PDB entry 1UGY | X-ray diffraction, 2.40 A resolution | chains B and E of the 8 polymer chains in the assembly

# Chain B
Protein: Agglutinin beta-3 chain
Organism: Artocarpus integer
UniProtKB: P18673 (LEC3_ARTIN); residues 1-20 here = UniProt positions 1-20
Amino-acid sequence (20 residues; each row starts with the number of its first residue):
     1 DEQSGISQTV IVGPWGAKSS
Not modelled in the structure: 1-2, 19-20
Construct notes: conflict Ser19 (Val in P18673)

# Chain E
Protein: Agglutinin alpha chain
Organism: Artocarpus integer
UniProtKB: P18670 (LECA_ARTIN); numbering as in UniProt (aligned over 1-133)
Amino-acid sequence (133 residues; row label = number of the first residue in the row):
     1 GKAFDDGAFT GIREINLSYN KETAIGDFQV VYDLNGSPYV GQNHKSFITG FTPVKISLDF
    61 PSEYIMEVSG YTGNVSGYVV VRSLTFKTNK KTYGPYGVTS GTPFNLPIEN GLIVGFKGSI
   121 GYWLDYFSMY LSL
Curated features (UniProtKB/Swiss-Prot):
  - region: Val68 to Asn89 (IgA-binding)
  - glycosylation (N-linked (GlcNAc...) asparagine): Asn43, Asn74

# How chain B and chain E interact
Pairs across the interface (16; chain B residue first):
  Gln3(B) - Tyr64(E)
  Ser4(B) - Pro61(E)
  Ser4(B) - Leu112(E)
  Gly5(B) - Thr10(E)
  Gly5(B) - Gly11(E)
  Gly5(B) - Phe60(E)
  Gly5(B) - Pro61(E)  hydrogen bond (backbone-backbone)
  Gly5(B) - Leu112(E)
  Ile6(B) - Thr10(E)
  Ile6(B) - Phe60(E)  hydrophobic
  Ile6(B) - Pro61(E)  hydrophobic
  Ile6(B) - Leu112(E)
  Ser7(B) - Thr10(E)  hydrogen bond (backbone-backbone)
  Ser7(B) - Ser132(E)
  Ser7(B) - Leu133(E)  hydrogen bond (side chain-backbone)
  Gln8(B) - Leu133(E)  hydrogen bond (backbone-backbone)
Interface residues without a listed pair, chain E (11 interface residues in all): Phe9, Asp33, Val114

# In short
6 residues of chain B face 11 of chain E across their interface; the contacts include 4 hydrogen bonds. Polar
pairs include Ser7(B)-Leu133(E), Gly5(B)-Pro61(E) and Ser7(B)-Thr10(E).
Here chain B is Agglutinin beta-3 chain and chain E is Agglutinin alpha chain, both from Artocarpus integer.
Entry 1UGY (Crystal structure of jacalin- mellibiose (Gal-alpha(1-6)-Glc) complex) was determined by X-ray
diffraction (same publication as 1UGW, 1UGX, 1UH0 and 1UH1).
